PDB entry 5JVT | X-ray diffraction, 3.10 A resolution | chains A and C of the 3 polymer chains in the assembly

Chain A:
Molecule: Friend leukemia integration 1 transcription factor
From: Homo sapiens
UniProtKB: Q01543 (FLI1_HUMAN); residue numbers follow UniProt; this construct covers 276-375
Chain sequence (104 residues; each row starts with the number of its first residue):
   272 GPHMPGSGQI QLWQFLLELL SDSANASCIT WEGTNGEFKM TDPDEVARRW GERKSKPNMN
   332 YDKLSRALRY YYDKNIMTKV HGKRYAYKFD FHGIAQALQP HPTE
Unresolved in the structure: 272-278, 375
Sequence notes: expression tag (272-275)
UniProt features mapped onto this chain:
  - DNA-binding region: Ile281 to Asp361 (ETS)
  - natural variant: Arg324 (R324W: In BDPLT21), Arg337 (R337Q: In BDPLT21; R337W: In BDPLT21), Tyr343 (Y343C: In BDPLT21), Lys345 (K345E: In BDPLT21)

Chain C:
Molecule: 11-nt DNA strand
Sequence (11 nucleotides; numbered 14 to 24; the number before each row is that of its first residue):
    14 CACTTCCGGT C

Chain A / chain C interface:
Residue-residue contacts (22):
  Gln282(A) with DA15(C), sugar contact; DC16(C), hydrogen bond to the phosphate
  Leu283(A) with DC16(C), hydrogen bond to the phosphate
  Trp284(A) with DC16(C), phosphate contact
  Trp321(A) with DC16(C), phosphate contact; DT17(C), hydrogen bond to the phosphate
  Lys325(A) with DC16(C), phosphate contact; DT17(C), phosphate contact
  Lys327(A) with DT17(C), phosphate contact; DT18(C), phosphate contact
  Asn329(A) with DT18(C), phosphate contact
  Met330(A) with DT17(C), phosphate contact
  Asp333(A) with DC20(C), hydrogen bond to the base
  Lys334(A) with DT18(C), salt bridge to the phosphate; DC19(C), salt bridge to the phosphate
  Arg337(A) with DT18(C), base contact; DC19(C), base contact
  Ala338(A) with DC16(C), sugar contact
  Tyr341(A) with DC16(C), base contact; DT17(C), base contact
  Tyr342(A) with DC16(C), hydrogen bond to the phosphate
  Lys345(A) with DA15(C), salt bridge to the phosphate
Also at the interface, not in a pair above, chain A (16 interface residues in all): Ile281

Overview:
Chain A and chain C form an interface of 16 and 6 residues respectively; the contacts include 5 hydrogen bonds
and 3 salt bridges. Polar pairs include Asp333(A)-DC20(C), Gln282(A)-DC16(C) and Leu283(A)-DC16(C). UniProt
lists a DNA-binding region on chain A.
Here chain A is Friend leukemia integration 1 transcription factor (Homo sapiens) and chain C is an 11-nt DNA
strand. Entry 5JVT (Crystal structure of the DNA binding domain of transcription factor FLI1 in complex with
an 11-mer ...) was determined by X-ray diffraction (same publication as 5JVW, 5JW0 and 5JW2).
